PDB entry 9C1N | electron microscopy, 2.76 A resolution | chains M and P of the 18 polymer chains in the assembly

== Chain M (and P) ==
Name: ATP-binding protein
Organism: Bacillus sp. HMF5848
Notes: chain P of this document is another copy of the same molecule, construct and numbering; everything in this record applies to it too
UniProt: A0A3R9P6E2 (A0A3R9P6E2_9BACI); numbering as in UniProt (aligned over 1-585)
Sequence (585 residues; row label = number of the first residue in the row):
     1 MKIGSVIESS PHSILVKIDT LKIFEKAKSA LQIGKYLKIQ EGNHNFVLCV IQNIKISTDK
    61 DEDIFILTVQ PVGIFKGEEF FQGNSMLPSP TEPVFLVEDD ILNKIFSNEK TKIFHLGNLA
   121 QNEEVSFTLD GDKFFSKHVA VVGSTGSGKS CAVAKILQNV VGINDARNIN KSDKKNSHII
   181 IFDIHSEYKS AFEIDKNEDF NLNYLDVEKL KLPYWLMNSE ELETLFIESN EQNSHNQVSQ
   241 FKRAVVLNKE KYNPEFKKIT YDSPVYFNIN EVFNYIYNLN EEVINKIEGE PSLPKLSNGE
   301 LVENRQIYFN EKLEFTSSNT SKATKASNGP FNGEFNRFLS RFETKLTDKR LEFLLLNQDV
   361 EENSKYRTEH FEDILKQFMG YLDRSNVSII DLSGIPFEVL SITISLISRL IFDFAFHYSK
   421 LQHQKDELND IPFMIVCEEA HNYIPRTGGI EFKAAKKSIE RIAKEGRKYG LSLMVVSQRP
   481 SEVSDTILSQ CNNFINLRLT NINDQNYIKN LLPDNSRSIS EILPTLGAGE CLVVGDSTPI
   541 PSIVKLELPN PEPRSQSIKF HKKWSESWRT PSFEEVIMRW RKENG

== Interface between chain M and chain P ==
Contacting residue pairs - 87 pairs, chain M then chain P:
  Ile7(M) - Ser57(P)
  Glu8(M) - Lys55(P)  salt bridge
  Glu8(M) - Ser57(P)
  Ser9(M) - Ile56(P)  hydrogen bond (backbone-backbone)
  Pro11(M) - Ile33(P)  hydrophobic
  Pro11(M) - Ile54(P)
  Glu41(M) - Lys28(P)  salt bridge
  Ser85(M) - Gln32(P)
  Met86(M) - Ser29(P)
  Met86(M) - Gln32(P)
  Leu87(M) - Lys28(P)  hydrogen bond (backbone-side chain)
  Leu87(M) - Ile54(P)  hydrophobic
  Leu87(M) - Ile56(P)  hydrophobic
  Pro90(M) - Ile56(P)
  Pro90(M) - Ser57(P)
  Pro90(M) - Asp63(P)
  Ile113(M) - His561(P)
  Gly131(M) - His561(P)
  Asp132(M) - Lys559(P)
  Asp132(M) - His561(P)  hydrogen bond (side chain-backbone)
  Asp132(M) - Lys562(P)
  Phe135(M) - Phe560(P)
  Phe135(M) - Trp564(P)  hydrophobic
  Ser136(M) - Phe560(P)
  Lys137(M) - Thr145(P)
  Val160(M) - Trp564(P)  hydrophobic
  Asp173(M) - Ser567(P)
  Lys174(M) - Ser567(P)
  Lys174(M) - Trp568(P)
  Lys175(M) - Ser565(P)  hydrogen bond (side chain-backbone)
  Lys175(M) - Glu566(P)
  Lys175(M) - Trp568(P)
  Asn176(M) - Lys563(P)
  Asn176(M) - Trp564(P)
  Asn176(M) - Glu566(P)  hydrogen bond (backbone-backbone)
  Asn176(M) - Ser567(P)
  Asn176(M) - Trp568(P)
  Asn176(M) - Arg569(P)  hydrogen bond (side chain-backbone)
  His178(M) - Trp564(P)
  His178(M) - Trp568(P)
  Ile179(M) - Trp564(P)  hydrophobic
  Lys242(M) - Asn230(P)  hydrogen bond (side chain-backbone)
  Lys242(M) - Glu231(P)
  Arg243(M) - Glu231(P)
  Arg243(M) - Gln232(P)
  Val246(M) - Arg337(P)
  Glu250(M) - Arg337(P)  salt bridge
  Phe256(M) - Arg581(P)
  Lys257(M) - Thr344(P)
  Lys258(M) - Thr344(P)
  Lys258(M) - Asn584(P)  hydrogen bond (backbone-side chain)
  Lys258(M) - Gly585(P)
  Thr260(M) - Asn584(P)
  Phe371(M) - Ile577(P)  hydrophobic
  Glu372(M) - Ile577(P)
  Leu375(M) - Trp580(P)  hydrophobic
  Lys376(M) - Phe573(P)
  Tyr381(M) - Trp568(P)  hydrophobic
  Tyr381(M) - Phe573(P)  hydrophobic
  Leu410(M) - Trp580(P)  hydrophobic
  Asp413(M) - Trp580(P)
  Phe414(M) - Phe573(P)  hydrophobic
  Phe414(M) - Val576(P)  hydrophobic
  His417(M) - Val576(P)  hydrogen bond (side chain-backbone)
  His417(M) - Arg579(P)  hydrogen bond (backbone-side chain)
  His417(M) - Trp580(P)
  Tyr418(M) - Thr570(P)
  Tyr418(M) - Pro571(P)
  Tyr418(M) - Ser572(P)
  Tyr418(M) - Val576(P)  hydrophobic
  Tyr418(M) - Arg579(P)
  Lys420(M) - Arg579(P)
  Leu421(M) - Glu575(P)
  Leu421(M) - Arg579(P)
  Leu428(M) - Ser557(P)
  Leu428(M) - Ile558(P)  hydrophobic
  Asn429(M) - Ile558(P)
  Asp430(M) - Lys563(P)
  Asp430(M) - Arg569(P)
  Ile431(M) - Pro571(P)  hydrophobic
  Pro432(M) - Trp564(P)
  Met434(M) - Trp564(P)  hydrophobic
  Lys464(M) - Arg479(P)
  Arg467(M) - Thr145(P)  hydrogen bond
  Lys468(M) - Gln556(P)
  Lys468(M) - Ile558(P)
  Ser472(M) - Phe560(P)
Interface residues without a listed pair, chain M (62 interface residues in all): Ser10, His12, Pro88, Ser89, Lys112, Ser177, Tyr469, Gly470, Leu471, Asn510
Interface residues without a listed pair, chain P (51 interface residues in all): Leu21, Phe24, Asn53, Phe65, His185, Ser393, Glu439, Ile502, Lys582

== Overview ==
62 residues of chain M face 51 of chain P across their interface, with 11 hydrogen bonds and 3 salt bridges.
Polar pairs include Glu8(M)-Lys55(P), Glu41(M)-Lys28(P) and Glu250(M)-Arg337(P).
Chain M and chain P are both ATP-binding protein (Bacillus sp. HMF5848); the structure, HerA-DUF4297 assembly
2, was determined by electron microscopy, deposited together with 9C1M, 9C1O, 9C1X and 9C5X.
